PDB entry 2UX4 | X-ray diffraction, 2.51 A resolution | chains H and L of the 3 polymer chains in the assembly

== Chain H ==
Name: Reaction center protein H chain
From: Rhodobacter sphaeroides
UniProtKB: P0C0Y7 (RCEH_RHOSH); residues 1-260 here = UniProt positions 1-260
Amino-acid sequence (260 residues; row label = number of the first residue in the row):
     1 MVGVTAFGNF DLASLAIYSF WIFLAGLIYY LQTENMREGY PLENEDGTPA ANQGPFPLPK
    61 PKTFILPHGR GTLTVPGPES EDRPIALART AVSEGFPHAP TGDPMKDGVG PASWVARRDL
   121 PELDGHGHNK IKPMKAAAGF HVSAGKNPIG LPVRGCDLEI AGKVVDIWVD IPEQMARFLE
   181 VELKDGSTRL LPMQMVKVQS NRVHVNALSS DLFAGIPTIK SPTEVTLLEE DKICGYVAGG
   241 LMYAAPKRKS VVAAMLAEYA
Not modelled in the structure: 1-10, 252-260

== Chain L ==
Name: Reaction center protein L chain
From: Rhodobacter sphaeroides
UniProtKB: P0C0Y8 (RCEL_RHOSH); residues 1-281 here = UniProt positions 1-281
Amino-acid sequence (281 residues; numbered 1 to 281; the number before each row is that of its first residue):
     1 ALLSFERKYR VPGGTLVGGN LFDFWVGPFY VGFFGVATFF FAALGIILIA WSAVLQGTWN
    61 PQLISVYPPA LEYGLGGAPL AKGGLWQIIT ICATGAFVSW ALREVEICRK LGIGYHIPFA
   121 FAFAILAYLT LVLFRPVMMG AWGYAFPYGI WTHLDWVSNT GYTYGNFHYN PAHMIAISFF
   181 FTNALALALH GALVLSAANP EKGKEMRTPD HEDTFFRDLV GYSIGTLGIH RLGLLLSLSA
   241 VFFSALCMII TGTIWFDQWV DWWQWWVKLP WWANIPGGIN G
Ion coordination: bacteriochlorophyll a Mg site 1 near His153 (its only coordinating residue here); bacteriochlorophyll a Mg site 2 near His173 (its only coordinating residue here); Fe ion: His190, His230 (shared with 3 residues of chain M)
Residues lining bound ligands:
  - bacteriochlorophyll a (BCL), molecule 1: Ile46, Ile49, Tyr128, Leu131, Phe146, Ile150, Trp151, His153, Leu154, Trp156, Val157
  - bacteriochlorophyll a (BCL), molecule 2: Phe97, Phe121, Ala124, Ile125, Ala127, Tyr128, Leu131, Trp156, Val157, Ser158, Thr160, Gly161, Tyr162, Asn166, Phe167, His168, His173, Ala176, Ile177, Phe180, Phe181, Val241, Ser244, Ala245, Cys247, Met248
  - bacteriochlorophyll a (BCL), molecule 3: Val157, Tyr162, His168, Phe181
  - bacteriochlorophyll a (BCL), molecule 4: His168, Met174, Ile177, Ser178, Phe181, Thr182, Leu185
  - bacteriopheophytin a (BPH), molecule 1: Thr38, Phe41, Ala42, Gly45, Ile49, Ile89, Cys92, Ala93, Ala96, Phe97, Trp100, Glu104, Ile117, Ala120, Phe121, Phe123, Ala124, Tyr128, Phe146, Tyr148, Gly149, Ile150, His153, Phe180, Ser237, Leu238, Val241
  - bacteriopheophytin a (BPH), molecule 2: Phe181, Ala184, Leu185, Ala188, Leu189, Phe216, Leu219, Val220
  - heptane-1,2,3-triol (HTO): Trp86, Gln87, Thr90, Ile91, Thr94, Leu133, Trp142
  - ubiquinone-10 (U10): Phe29, Tyr30, Val31, Gly35, Trp100, Arg103
  - ubiquinone-2 (UQ2): Thr182, Leu185, Ala186, Leu189, His190, Leu193, Val194, Glu212, Asp213, Phe216, Tyr222, Ser223, Ile224, Gly225, Thr226, Ile229, Leu232

== How chain H and chain L interact ==
Contacting residue pairs - 67 pairs, chain H then chain L:
  Gly39(H) - Leu3(L)
  Gly39(H) - Ser4(L)  hydrogen bond (backbone-backbone)
  Gly39(H) - Phe5(L)
  Tyr40(H) - Leu3(L)  hydrophobic
  Leu42(H) - Leu2(L)
  Leu42(H) - Leu3(L)  hydrophobic
  Glu43(H) - Ala1(L)  hydrogen bond (backbone-backbone)
  Glu43(H) - Leu2(L)  hydrogen bond (backbone-backbone)
  Glu43(H) - Ser4(L)
  Glu45(H) - Arg7(L)  hydrogen bond (backbone-side chain)
  Ala50(H) - Ala1(L)
  Lys62(H) - Asn199(L)  hydrogen bond
  Phe64(H) - Ala198(L)
  Phe64(H) - Met206(L)  hydrophobic
  Ile65(H) - Gly203(L)
  Ile65(H) - Lys204(L)
  Ile65(H) - Glu205(L)
  Ile65(H) - Met206(L)  hydrogen bond (backbone-backbone)
  Leu66(H) - Met206(L)  hydrophobic
  Pro67(H) - Glu205(L)
  Pro67(H) - Met206(L)
  His68(H) - Glu205(L)
  Glu79(H) - Ser4(L)  hydrogen bond
  Glu81(H) - Ser4(L)
  Glu81(H) - Phe5(L)
  Glu81(H) - Lys8(L)  salt bridge
  Arg83(H) - Lys8(L)
  Leu87(H) - Arg7(L)
  Leu87(H) - Lys8(L)
  Leu87(H) - Val11(L)  hydrophobic
  Ala88(H) - Arg7(L)
  Arg89(H) - Arg7(L)
  Gly95(H) - Phe24(L)
  Gly95(H) - Trp25(L)  hydrogen bond (backbone-backbone)
  Phe96(H) - Phe24(L)  hydrophobic
  Pro97(H) - Arg10(L)
  Pro97(H) - Val11(L)
  Pro97(H) - Pro12(L)
  Pro97(H) - Asp23(L)
  Pro97(H) - Trp25(L)
  His98(H) - Arg7(L)
  His98(H) - Arg10(L)  hydrogen bond (backbone-backbone)
  His98(H) - Val11(L)
  His98(H) - Pro12(L)
  Val109(H) - Lys8(L)
  Gly110(H) - Lys8(L)  hydrogen bond (backbone-backbone)
  Gly110(H) - Tyr9(L)
  Gly110(H) - Val11(L)
  Pro111(H) - Val11(L)
  Pro111(H) - Lys110(L)
  Pro111(H) - Gly112(L)
  Ser113(H) - Lys8(L)
  Ser113(H) - Tyr9(L)
  Trp114(H) - Lys8(L)
  Val115(H) - Tyr9(L)
  Asp124(H) - Asp210(L)
  Gly125(H) - Thr208(L)
  Gly125(H) - Asp210(L)  hydrogen bond (backbone-side chain)
  Pro172(H) - Asp210(L)
  Glu173(H) - Thr226(L)  hydrogen bond
  Ala238(H) - Gly112(L)
  Met242(H) - Pro12(L)
  Met242(H) - Gly13(L)
  Met242(H) - Gly14(L)
  Met242(H) - Arg109(L)
  Met242(H) - Lys110(L)
  Tyr243(H) - Val11(L)
Interface residues without a listed pair, chain H (41 interface residues in all): Ile85, Glu94, Ala99, Pro100, Lys130, Met175
Interface residues without a listed pair, chain L (32 interface residues in all): Leu111, Pro209, Asp213, Leu227

== Summary ==
41 residues of chain H and 32 residues of chain L are in contact, with 12 hydrogen bonds and 1 salt bridge.
Polar contacts include Glu81(H)-Lys8(L), Glu45(H)-Arg7(L) and Lys62(H)-Asn199(L). Chain L binds 4 copies of
bacteriochlorophyll a, bacteriopheophytin a, ubiquinone-2, heptane-1,2,3-triol and ubiquinone-10.
Chain H is Reaction center protein H chain and chain L is Reaction center protein L chain, both from
Rhodobacter sphaeroides; the structure, X-ray high resolution structure of the photosynthetic reaction center
from Rb. sphaeroides at pH 9 in ..., was determined by X-ray diffraction together with 2J8C, 2J8D, 2UWS, 2UWT,
2UWU, 2UWV and 7 further entries from the same study.
